9ARE - chains B and C of the 4 polymer chains in the assembly; structure by electron microscopy, 3.72 A resolution.

Chain B:
Name: Glutamate receptor ionotropic, NMDA 2B
Organism: Rattus norvegicus
Reference sequence: Q00960 (NMDE2_RAT); numbering as in UniProt (aligned over 27-852)
Sequence (883 residues; numbered -30 to 852; the number before each row is that of its first residue; numbers below 1 keep their minus sign (Met-30 is residue -30)):
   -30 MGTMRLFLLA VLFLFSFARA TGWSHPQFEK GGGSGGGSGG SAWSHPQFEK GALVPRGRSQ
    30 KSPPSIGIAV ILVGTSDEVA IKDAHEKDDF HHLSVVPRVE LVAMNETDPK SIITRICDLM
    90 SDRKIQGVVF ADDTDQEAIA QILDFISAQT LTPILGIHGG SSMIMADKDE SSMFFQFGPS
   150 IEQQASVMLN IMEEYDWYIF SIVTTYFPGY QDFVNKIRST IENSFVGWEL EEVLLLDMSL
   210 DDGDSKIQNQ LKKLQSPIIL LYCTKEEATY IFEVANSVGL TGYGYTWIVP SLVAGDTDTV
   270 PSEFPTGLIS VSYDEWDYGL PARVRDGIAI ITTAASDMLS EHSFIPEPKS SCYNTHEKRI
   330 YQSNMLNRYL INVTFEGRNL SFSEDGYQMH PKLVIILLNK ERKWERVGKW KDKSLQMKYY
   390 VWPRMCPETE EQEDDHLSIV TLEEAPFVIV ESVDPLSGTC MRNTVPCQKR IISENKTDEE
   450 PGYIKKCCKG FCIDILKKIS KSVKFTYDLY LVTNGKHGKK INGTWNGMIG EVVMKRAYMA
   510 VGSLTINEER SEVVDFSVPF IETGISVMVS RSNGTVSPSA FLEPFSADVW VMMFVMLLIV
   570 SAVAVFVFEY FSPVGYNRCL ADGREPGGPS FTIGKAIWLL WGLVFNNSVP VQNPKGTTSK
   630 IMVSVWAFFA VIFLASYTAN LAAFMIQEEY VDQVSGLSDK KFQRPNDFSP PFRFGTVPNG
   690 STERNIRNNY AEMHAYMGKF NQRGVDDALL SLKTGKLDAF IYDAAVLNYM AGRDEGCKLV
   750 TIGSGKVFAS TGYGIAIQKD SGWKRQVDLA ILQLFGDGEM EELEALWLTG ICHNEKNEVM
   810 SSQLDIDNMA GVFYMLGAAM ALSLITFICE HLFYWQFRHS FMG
Unresolved in the structure: -30 to 33, 395-402, 583-596, 845-852
Disulfides: Cys429-Cys456, Cys436-Cys457, Cys746-Cys801
Construct notes: expression tag (-30 to 26); conflict Ser849 (Cys in Q00960)
Swiss-Prot annotation at these positions:
  - region: Lys604 to Pro623 (Pore-forming)
  - binding site (Zn(2+)): His127, Glu284
  - binding site (L-glutamate): Thr514, Arg519, Ser690, Thr691, Asp732
  - site: Asn615 (Functional determinant of NMDA receptors)
  - glycosylation (N-linked (GlcNAc...) asparagine): Asn74, Asn341, Asn348, Asn444, Asn491, Asn542, Asn688
  - mutagenesis: His60 (H60A: Normal zinc binding), His127 (H127A: Reduced zinc binding), Asp283 (D283A: Slightly reduced zinc binding), Glu284 (E284A: Reduced zinc binding), His311 (H311A: Normal zinc binding), His359 (H359A: Normal zinc binding)
What the authors report for this chain:
  - conformationally variable residues (helix shift, loop rearrangement): Ala651, Met654, Ile655, Gln662, Asn817
  - allosteric site: Phe550, Leu551, Trp559, Met824

Chain C:
Name: Glutamate receptor ionotropic, NMDA 1
Organism: Rattus norvegicus
Reference sequence: P35439 (NMDZ1_RAT); numbering as in UniProt (aligned over 1-847)
Sequence (847 residues; numbered 1 to 847; the number before each row is that of its first residue):
     1 MSTMHLLTFA LLFSCSFARA ASDPKIVNIG AVLSTRKHEQ MFREAVNQAN KRHGSWKIQL
    61 QATSVTHKPN AIQMALSVCE DLISSQVYAI LVSHPPTPND HFTPTPVSYT AGFYRIPVLG
   121 LTTRMSIYSD KSIHLSFLRT VPPYSHQSSV WFEMMRVYNW NHIILLVSDD HEGRAAQKRL
   181 ETLLEERESK AEKVLQFDPG TKNVTALLME ARELEARVII LSASEDDAAT VYRAAAMLDM
   241 TGSGYVWLVG EREISGNALR YAPDGIIGLQ LINGKNESAH ISDAVGVVAQ AVHELLEKEN
   301 ITDPPRGCVG NTNIWKTGPL FKRVLMSSKY ADGVTGRVEF NEDGDRKFAQ YSIMNLQNRK
   361 LVQVGIYNGT HVIPNDRKII WPGGETEKPR GYQMSTRLKI VTIHQEPFVY VKPTMSDGTC
   421 KEEFTVNGDP VKKVICTGPN DTSPGSPRHT VPQCCYGFCI DLLIKLARTM QFTYEVHLVA
   481 DGKFGTQERV QNSNKKEWNG MMGELLSGQA DMIVAPLTIN NERAQYIEFS KPFKYQGLTI
   541 LVKKEIPRST LDSFMQPFQS TLWLLVGLSV HVVAVMLYLL DRFSPFGRFK VNSEEEEEDA
   601 LTLSSAMWFS WGVLLNSGIG EGAPRSFSAR ILGMVWAGFA MIIVASYTAN LAAFLVLDRP
   661 EERITGINDP RLRNPSDKFI YATVKQSSVD IYFRRQVELS TMYRHMEKHN YESAAEAIQA
   721 VRDNKLHAFI WDSAVLEFEA SQKCDLVTTG ELFFRSGFGI GMRKDSPWKQ QVSLSILKSH
   781 ENGFMEDLDK TWVRYQECDS RSNAPATLTF ENMAGVFMLV AGGIVAGIFL IFIEIAYKRH
   841 KDANGAQ
Unresolved in the structure: 1-24, 53-57, 585-601, 842-847
Disulfides: Cys420-Cys454, Cys436-Cys455, Cys744-Cys798
Construct notes: conflict Ser22 (Cys in P35439), Gln61 (Asn in P35439), Asp239 (Asn in P35439), Gln350 (Asn in P35439), Gln471 (Asn in P35439), Gln491 (Asn in P35439), Gln771 (Asn in P35439), Asn844 (Arg in P35439), Gly845 (Arg in P35439), Ala846 (Lys in P35439)
Swiss-Prot annotation at these positions:
  - region: Leu603 to Pro624 (Pore-forming)
  - binding site (glycine): Pro516, Thr518, Arg523, Ser688, Asp732
  - glycosylation (N-linked (GlcNAc...) asparagine): Asn203, Asn276, Asn300, Asn368, Asn440, Asn674

How chain B and chain C interact:
Residue-residue contacts - 41 pairs, chain B then chain C:
  Glu517(B) - Lys778(C)
  Glu531(B) - Tyr535(C)
  Glu552(B) - Thr807(C)  hydrogen bond (backbone-side chain)
  Phe554(B) - Thr807(C)  hydrogen bond (backbone-side chain)
  Phe554(B) - Leu808(C)  hydrophobic
  Ser555(B) - Leu808(C)
  Val558(B) - Met813(C)  hydrophobic
  Met565(B) - Phe817(C)  hydrophobic
  Ala573(B) - Ile824(C)  hydrophobic
  Asn616(B) - Asn616(C)
  Thr627(B) - Gly827(C)
  Thr627(B) - Ile831(C)
  Lys629(B) - Trp608(C)
  Ile630(B) - Leu830(C)  hydrophobic
  Ser633(B) - Leu615(C)
  Val634(B) - Leu819(C)
  Ala636(B) - Leu615(C)
  Ala636(B) - Ser617(C)
  Phe638(B) - Val816(C)  hydrophobic
  Phe638(B) - Val820(C)  hydrophobic
  Ile641(B) - Tyr647(C)
  Ile641(B) - Val816(C)  hydrophobic
  Ala644(B) - Thr648(C)
  Ala648(B) - Ala652(C)  hydrophobic
  Ala652(B) - Pro805(C)  hydrophobic
  Phe653(B) - Pro805(C)  hydrophobic
  Phe653(B) - Ala806(C)
  Asn694(B) - Glu781(C)
  Asn698(B) - Glu781(C)
  Ser759(B) - Tyr535(C)
  Ser759(B) - His780(C)
  Thr760(B) - Tyr535(C)
  Gly761(B) - Tyr535(C)
  Leu778(B) - Asn521(C)
  Leu778(B) - Gln525(C)
  Leu781(B) - Asn520(C)
  Leu781(B) - Asn521(C)
  Leu781(B) - Ala524(C)  hydrophobic
  Gln782(B) - Asn521(C)
  Phe784(B) - Phe754(C)
  Asp786(B) - Gln696(C)
Interface residues without a listed pair, chain B (51 interface residues in all): Ile515, Asn516, Ser520, Phe525, Ser526, Pro528, Pro553, Met561, Val569, Val572, Asn622, Thr626, Met631, Val632, Trp635, Phe637, Val640, Asn649, Ala758, Gly785
Interface residues without a listed pair, chain C (42 interface residues in all): Ile519, Lys531, Phe554, Met555, Gly618, Ile619, Val644, Val656, Arg755, Leu774, Leu777, Phe810

Summary:
The interface between chain B and chain C involves 51 residues on one side and 42 on the other, with 2
hydrogen bonds. Polar pairs include Glu552(B)-Thr807(C) and Phe554(B)-Thr807(C). The paper reports an
allosteric site at Phe550(B), Leu551(B) and Trp559(B) among others; conformational variability at Ala651(B),
Met654(B) and Ile655(B) among others.
Chain B is Glutamate receptor ionotropic, NMDA 2B and chain C is Glutamate receptor ionotropic, NMDA 1, both
from Rattus norvegicus; the structure, Rat GluN1-GluN2B NMDA receptor channel in complex with glycine,
glutamate, and EU-1622-A, in open-channel conformation, was determined by electron microscopy (same
publication as 9ARF, 9ARG, 9ARH, 9ARI and 9BIB).
